4X8V - chains H and L; structure by X-ray diffraction, 2.50 A resolution.

== Chain H ==
Protein: Factor VIIa (Heavy Chain)
From: Homo sapiens
Notes: EC 3.4.21.21
Reference sequence: P08709 (FA7_HUMAN); the construct lacks a stretch of the UniProt sequence and is renumbered around it, so the offset changes along the chain: 16-35 = UniProt 213-232; 37-60 = UniProt 233-256; 61-129 = UniProt 261-329; 134-147 = UniProt 337-350; 5 more segments
Amino-acid sequence (254 residues; numbered 16 to 257 plus 23 insertion-coded residues; 11 numbers in that range are skipped by the numbering (no residue carries them; nothing is unmodelled there); the number before each row is that of its first residue; a row labelled like 60A-60D holds insertion residues (60A, then the next letters in order)):
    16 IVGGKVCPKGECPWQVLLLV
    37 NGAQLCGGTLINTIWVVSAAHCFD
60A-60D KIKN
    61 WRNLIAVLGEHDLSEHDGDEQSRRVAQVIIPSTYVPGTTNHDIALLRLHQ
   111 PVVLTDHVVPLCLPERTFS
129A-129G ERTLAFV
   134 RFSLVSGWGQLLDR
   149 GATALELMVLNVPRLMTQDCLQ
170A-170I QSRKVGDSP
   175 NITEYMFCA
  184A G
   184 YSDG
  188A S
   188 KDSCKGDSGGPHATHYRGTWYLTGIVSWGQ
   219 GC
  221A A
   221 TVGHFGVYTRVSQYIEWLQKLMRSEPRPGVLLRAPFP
UniProt features mapped onto this chain:
  - active site (Charge relay system): His57, Asp102, Ser195
  - binding site (substrate): Asp189
  - glycosylation: Asn175 (N-linked (GlcNAc...) asparagine)
Cystine bridges: Cys22-Cys27, Cys42-Cys58, Cys168-Cys182, Cys191-Cys220
Ion coordination: Ca2+: Glu70, Asp72, Glu75, Glu80
Small-molecule neighbours: 3Z9 (methyl {3-[(2R)-1-{(2R)-2-(3,4-dimethoxyphenyl)-2-[(1-oxo-1,2,3,4-tetrahydroisoquinolin-7-yl)amino]acetyl}pyrrolidin-2-yl]-4-(propan-2-ylsulfonyl)phenyl}carbamate): Leu41, Cys42, His57, Cys58, Asp60, Lys60A, Gly97, Thr98, Thr99, Asp102, Pro170I, Asp189, Ser190, Cys191, Lys192, Ser195, Val213, Ser214, Trp215, Gly216, Gln217, Gly219, Cys220, Gly226, Val227

== Chain L ==
Protein: Factor VIIa (Light Chain)
From: Homo sapiens
Notes: EC 3.4.21.21
Reference sequence: P08709 (FA7_HUMAN); residues 90-144 here correspond to UniProt positions 150-204 (UniProt number = residue number + 60)
Amino-acid sequence (55 residues; numbered 90 to 144; the number before each row is that of its first residue):
    90 ICVNENGGCEQYCSDHTGTKRSCRCHEGYSLLADGVSCTPTVEYPCGKIP
   140 ILEKR
Cystine bridges: Cys91-Cys102, Cys98-Cys112, Cys114-Cys127

== Chain H / chain L interface ==
Pairs across the interface - 42 pairs, chain H then chain L:
  Lys24(H) with Ile140(L)
  Gly25(H) with Ile138(L)
  Glu26(H) with Ile138(L); Ile140(L); Leu141(L)
  Trp29(H) with Gly136(L); Ile138(L), hydrophobic
  Leu114(H) with Tyr133(L)
  Thr115(H) with Tyr133(L)
  Asp116(H) with Tyr133(L), hydrogen bond; Pro139(L); Lys143(L), salt bridge
  Val119(H) with Pro134(L); Lys137(L); Pro139(L)
  Pro120(H) with Cys135(L); Gly136(L), hydrogen bond (backbone-backbone)
  Cys122(H) with His115(L); Cys135(L), disulfide; Gly136(L)
  Leu123(H) with Tyr101(L), hydrogen bond (backbone-side chain); His115(L)
  Pro124(H) with Tyr101(L)
  Glu125(H) with Tyr101(L); Arg113(L), salt bridge
  Phe128(H) with Asn95(L); Gln100(L); Tyr101(L), hydrophobic
  Thr129C(H) with Asn95(L), hydrogen bond
  Tyr203(H) with Asn95(L); Glu99(L)
  Arg204(H) with Gly97(L), hydrogen bond (side chain-backbone); Cys98(L), hydrogen bond (side chain-backbone); Glu99(L)
  Gly205(H) with Lys137(L), hydrogen bond (backbone-side chain)
  Thr206(H) with Tyr118(L); Cys135(L); Gly136(L); Lys137(L), hydrogen bond
  Trp207(H) with Gly136(L), hydrogen bond (backbone-backbone); Ile138(L)
  Tyr208(H) with Gln100(L)
Interface residues without a listed pair, chain H (25 interface residues in all): Pro28, Leu121, Thr127, Arg129B
Interface residues without a listed pair, chain L (25 interface residues in all): Cys91, Val92, Glu94, Cys102, Asp104, Glu142
Disulfides between the chains: Cys122(H)-Cys135(L)

== In short ==
The chain H/chain L interface involves 25 residues from each chain, with 1 disulfide bond, 9 hydrogen bonds
and 2 salt bridges. Among the polar pairs are Asp116(H)-Lys143(L), Glu125(H)-Arg113(L) and
Asp116(H)-Tyr133(L). Bound to chain H: compound 3Z9.
Chain H is Factor VIIa (Heavy Chain) and chain L is Factor VIIa (Light Chain), both from Homo sapiens; the
structure, FACTOR VIIA IN COMPLEX WITH THE INHIBITOR (methyl
{3-[(2R)-1-{(2R)-2-(3,4-dimethoxyphenyl)-2-[(1-oxo-1,2,3,4-tetrahydroisoquinolin-7-yl)amino]acetyl}pyrrolidin-2-yl]-4-(propan-2-ylsulfonyl)phenyl}carbamate),
was determined by X-ray diffraction together with 4X8S, 4X8T and 4X8U from the same study.
